Entry 5OLR (X-ray diffraction, 1.07 A resolution); this record covers chain A.

# Chain A
Name: Rhamnogalacturonan lyase
Source organism: Bacteroides thetaiotaomicron
UniProtKB: A0A139KMS2 (A0A139KMS2_BACT4); residues 24-535 here correspond to UniProt positions 33-544 (UniProt number = residue number + 9)
Amino-acid sequence (522 residues; each row starts with the number of its first residue):
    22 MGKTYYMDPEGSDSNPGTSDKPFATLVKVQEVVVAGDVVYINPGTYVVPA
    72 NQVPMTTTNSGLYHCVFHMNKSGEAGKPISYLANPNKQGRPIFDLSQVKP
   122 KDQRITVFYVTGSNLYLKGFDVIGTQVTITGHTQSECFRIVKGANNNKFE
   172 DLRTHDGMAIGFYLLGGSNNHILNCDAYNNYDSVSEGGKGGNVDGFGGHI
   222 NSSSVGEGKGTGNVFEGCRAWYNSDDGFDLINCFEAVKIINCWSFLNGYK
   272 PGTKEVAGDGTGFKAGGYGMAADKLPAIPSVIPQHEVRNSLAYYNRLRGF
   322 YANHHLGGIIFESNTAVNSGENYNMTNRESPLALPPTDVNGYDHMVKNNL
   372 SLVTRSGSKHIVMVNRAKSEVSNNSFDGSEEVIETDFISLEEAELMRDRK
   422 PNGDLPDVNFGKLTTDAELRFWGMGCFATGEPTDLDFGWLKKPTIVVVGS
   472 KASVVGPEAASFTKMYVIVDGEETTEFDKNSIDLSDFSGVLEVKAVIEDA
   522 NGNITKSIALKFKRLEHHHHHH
Unresolved in the structure: 22-23, 449-543
Construct notes: initiating methionine (22); expression tag (23, 536-543)
Metal / ion sites: Ca2+ site 1: Gly212, Asp246, Asp280 (together with phosphate ion); Ca2+ site 2: Asp215, Asp246, Asp247, Asp250 (together with phosphate ion)
What the authors report for this chain:
  - catalytic residues: Lys285
  - mutagenesis - K285A: abolished catalytic activity

# In short
Gly212, Asp246 and Asp280 coordinate Ca2+ site 1. Asp215, Asp246, Asp247 and Asp250 form the Ca2+ site 2. The
paper reports the catalytic residue Lys285; K285A abolishes catalytic activity.
Chain A is Rhamnogalacturonan lyase (Bacteroides thetaiotaomicron); the structure, Rhamnogalacturonan lyase,
was determined by X-ray diffraction (same publication as 5OPJ, 5OLP, 5OLQ and 5OLS).
